1QJB - chains A and B of the 4 polymer chains in the assembly; structure by X-ray diffraction, 2.00 A resolution.

== Chain A (and B) ==
Molecule: 14-3-3 protein zeta/delta
Source organism: Homo sapiens
Notes: chain B of this document is another copy of the same molecule, construct and numbering; everything in this record applies to it too
UniProtKB: P29312 (143Z_HUMAN); residue numbers follow UniProt; this construct covers 1-245
Sequence (245 residues; each row starts with the number of its first residue):
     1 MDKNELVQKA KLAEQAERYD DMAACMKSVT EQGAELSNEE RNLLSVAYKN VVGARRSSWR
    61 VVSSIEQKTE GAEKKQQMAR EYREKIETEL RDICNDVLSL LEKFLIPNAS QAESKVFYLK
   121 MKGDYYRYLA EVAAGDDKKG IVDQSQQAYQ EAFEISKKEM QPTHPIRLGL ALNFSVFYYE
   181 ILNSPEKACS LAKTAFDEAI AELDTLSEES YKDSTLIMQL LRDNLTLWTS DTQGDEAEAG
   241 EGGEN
Disordered / not traced: 69-72, 233-245 (chain B: 233-245)

== Chain A / chain B interface ==
Pairs across the interface (39; chain A residue first):
  E5(A) with M78(B)
  Q8(A) with K75(B); M78(B), hydrogen bond
  K9(A) with M78(B), hydrogen bond (backbone-side chain); Y82(B)
  L12(A) with I65(B), hydrophobic; M78(B), hydrophobic; A79(B), hydrophobic
  A13(A) with Y82(B)
  Q15(A) with V61(B); I65(B)
  A16(A) with S58(B), hydrogen bond (backbone-side chain); V62(B), hydrophobic
  R18(A) with S58(B); Y82(B), hydrogen bond; K85(B); I86(B); E89(B), salt bridge
  D21(A) with Y82(B), hydrogen bond; K85(B), salt bridge
  S58(A) with A16(B), hydrogen bond (side chain-backbone); R18(B)
  V61(A) with Q15(B)
  V62(A) with A16(B), hydrophobic
  I65(A) with Q15(B)
  K75(A) with Q8(B)
  M78(A) with E5(B); Q8(B), hydrogen bond; K9(B); L12(B), hydrophobic
  A79(A) with L12(B), hydrophobic
  Y82(A) with L12(B); A13(B); R18(B), hydrogen bond; D21(B), hydrogen bond
  K85(A) with R18(B); D21(B)
  I86(A) with R18(B)
  E89(A) with R18(B), salt bridge
Also at the interface, not in a pair above, chain A (21 interface residues in all): R55
Also at the interface, not in a pair above, chain B (22 interface residues in all): R55, K74

== Overview ==
Chain A and chain B form an interface of 21 and 22 residues respectively, with 9 hydrogen bonds and 3 salt
bridges. Polar contacts include R18(A)-E89(B), D21(A)-K85(B) and Q8(A)-M78(B).
Both chains are 14-3-3 protein zeta/delta (Homo sapiens). Entry 1QJB (14-3-3 zeta/phosphopeptide complex (mode
1)) was determined by X-ray diffraction together with 1QJA from the same study.
